Entry 1BE6 (X-ray diffraction, 2.15 A resolution); this record covers chain A.

# Chain A
Molecule: Subtilisin carlsberg
Organism: Bacillus licheniformis
Notes: EC 3.4.21.62
Reference sequence: P00780 (SUBT_BACLI); the author numbering skips numbers that UniProt does not, so the offset changes along the chain: 1-55 = UniProt 106-160; 57-275 = UniProt 161-379
Chain sequence (274 residues; numbered 1 to 275; 1 number in that range is skipped by the numbering (no residue carries it; nothing is unmodelled there); the number before each row is that of its first residue):
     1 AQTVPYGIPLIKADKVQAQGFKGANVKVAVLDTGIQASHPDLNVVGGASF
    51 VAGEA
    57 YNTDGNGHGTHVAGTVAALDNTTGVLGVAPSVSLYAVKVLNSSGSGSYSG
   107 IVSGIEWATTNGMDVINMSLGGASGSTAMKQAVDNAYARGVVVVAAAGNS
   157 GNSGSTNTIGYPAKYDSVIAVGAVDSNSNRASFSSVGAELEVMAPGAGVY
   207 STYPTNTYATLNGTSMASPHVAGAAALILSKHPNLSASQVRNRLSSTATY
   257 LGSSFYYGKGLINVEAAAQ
Sequence notes: conflict Ser-103 (Thr207 in P00780), Ala-129 (Pro233 in P00780), Asn-158 (Ser262 in P00780), Ser-161 (Asn265 in P00780), Asn-212 (Ser316 in P00780)
Covalently attached groups: phenylethylenecarboxylic acid (TCA) linked to Ser-221
Bound ions: Ca2+: Gln-2, Asp-41, Leu-75, Asn-77, Thr-79, Val-81
Residues lining bound ligands:
  - acetonitrile (CCN), molecule 1: Phe-50, Val-51, Ala-52
  - acetonitrile (CCN), molecule 2: Leu-96, Gly-100, Ser-101, Gly-102, Ile-107, Leu-126, Gly-127
  - acetonitrile (CCN), molecule 3: Gly-100, Ser-125, Leu-126, Gly-127
  - acetonitrile (CCN), molecule 4: Lys-136, Asp-140, Tyr-171, Asp-172, Ser-173
  - acetonitrile / phenylethylenecarboxylic acid: His-64, Ser-125, Leu-126, Gly-127, Gly-128, Ala-152, Ala-153, Gly-154, Asn-155, Asn-218, Gly-219, Thr-220, Met-222
Swiss-Prot annotation at these positions:
  - active site (Charge relay system): Asp-32, His-64, Ser-221
  - binding site (Ca(2+)): Gln-2, Asp-41, Leu-75, Asn-77, Thr-79, Val-81, Ala-169, Tyr-171, Val-174
Reported in the primary citation:
  - catalytic residues: Asp-32, His-64, Asn-155, Ser-221
  - binding site for phenylethylenecarboxylic acid: Ser-221
  - conformationally variable residues (loop rearrangement): Ser-101, Gly-157, Ser-159, Ser-161, Tyr-171, Ala-274

# Overview
Bound to chain A: acetonitrile / phenylethylenecarboxylic acid and 4 copies of acetonitrile. Gln-2, Asp-41,
Leu-75, Asn-77, Thr-79 and Val-81 coordinate Ca2+. UniProt lists 3 active-site residues and 9 Ca2+-binding
residues. The paper reports catalytic residues Asp-32, His-64 and Asn-155 among others; a binding site for
phenylethylenecarboxylic acid at Ser-221.
Chain A is Subtilisin carlsberg (Bacillus licheniformis); the structure, Trans-cinnamoyl-subtilisin in
anhydrous acetonitrile, was determined by X-ray diffraction (same publication as 1BE8).
